8DTN - chains A and B of the 8 polymer chains in the assembly; structure by X-ray diffraction, 2.20 A resolution.

== Chain A ==
Name: Nanobody 6101
From: Lama glama
Notes: antibody fragment or engineered binder
Chain sequence (117 residues; each row starts with the number of its first residue):
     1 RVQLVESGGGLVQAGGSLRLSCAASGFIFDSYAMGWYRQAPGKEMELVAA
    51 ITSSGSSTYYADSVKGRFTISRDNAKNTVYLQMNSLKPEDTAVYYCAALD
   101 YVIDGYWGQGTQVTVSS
Modified residues: Mse34 (selenomethionine); Mse45 (selenomethionine); Mse83 (selenomethionine)
Small-molecule neighbours: Mg2+ (MG): F27, Y32, Y101
Reported in the primary citation:
  - mutagenesis - M45D: increased binding to B-cell lymphoma/leukemia 11A (chain B)

== Chain B ==
Name: B-cell lymphoma/leukemia 11A
From: Homo sapiens
Reference sequence: Q9H165 (BC11A_HUMAN); residues 797-826 here = UniProt positions 797-826
Chain sequence (30 residues; row label = number of the first residue in the row):
   797 KDVYKCEICKMPFSVYSTLEKHMKKWHSDR
Unresolved in the structure: 797
Modified residues: Mse807 (selenomethionine; parent Met); Mse819 (selenomethionine; parent Met)
Metal / ion sites: Zn2+: C802, C805, H818, H823
UniProt features mapped onto this chain:
  - zinc finger: Y800 to H823 (C2H2-type 6)
  - binding site (Zn(2+)): C802, C805, H818, H823

== Interface between chain A and chain B ==
Residue-residue contacts (35; chain A residue first):
  S31(A) - S824(B)  hydrogen bond (backbone-side chain)
  Y32(A) - S824(B)
  Y32(A) - D825(B)  hydrogen bond
  A33(A) - W822(B)
  Y37(A) - C805(B)  hydrogen bond (side chain-backbone)
  E44(A) - K801(B)  salt bridge
  Mse45(A) - K806(B)
  L47(A) - Mse807(B)  hydrophobic
  A50(A) - Mse807(B)  hydrophobic
  A50(A) - W822(B)
  I51(A) - W822(B)
  T52(A) - K821(B)
  T52(A) - W822(B)
  S57(A) - K821(B)
  S57(A) - W822(B)
  T58(A) - W822(B)
  Y59(A) - Mse807(B)  hydrophobic
  Y59(A) - P808(B)
  Y59(A) - W822(B)
  L99(A) - I804(B)
  L99(A) - C805(B)  hydrophobic
  L99(A) - W822(B)  hydrophobic
  L99(A) - H823(B)
  D100(A) - I804(B)
  D100(A) - H823(B)  salt bridge
  D100(A) - S824(B)  hydrogen bond (side chain-backbone)
  D100(A) - D825(B)  hydrogen bond (side chain-backbone)
  D100(A) - R826(B)  hydrogen bond (backbone-side chain)
  Y101(A) - D825(B)  hydrogen bond
  Y101(A) - R826(B)
  V102(A) - I804(B)
  V102(A) - K806(B)
  I103(A) - E803(B)
  I103(A) - I804(B)  hydrogen bond (backbone-backbone)
  I103(A) - R826(B)
Interface residues without a listed pair, chain A (20 interface residues in all): S53, W107
From the paper, about this interface:
  - residue pairs: S31(A)-S824(B), Y32(A)-D825(B) (hydrogen bond), Y37(A)-C805(B) (backbone contact), E44(A)-K801(B), S57(A)-K821(B), D100(A)-R826(B), Y101(A)-D825(B) (hydrogen bond), I103(A)-I804(B) (hydrophobic contact)
  - epitope / paratope residues, chain A: S31(A), Y32(A), Y37(A), E44(A), S57(A), D100(A), Y101(A), I103(A)
  - epitope / paratope residues, chain B: K801(B), I804(B), C805(B), K821(B), S824(B), D825(B), R826(B)

== Overview ==
20 residues of chain A and 13 residues of chain B are in contact, with 8 hydrogen bonds and 2 salt bridges.
Polar contacts include E44(A)-K801(B), D100(A)-H823(B) and S31(A)-S824(B). The authors report contacts between
S31(A) and S824(B), E44(A) and K801(B) and S57(A) and K821(B) among others; hydrogen bonds between Y32(A) and
D825(B) and Y101(A) and D825(B); a backbone contact between Y37(A) and C805(B). The paper reports that M45D of
chain A increases binding to B-cell lymphoma/leukemia 11A (chain B); epitope/paratope residues S31(A), Y32(A)
and K801(B) among others.
Here chain A is Nanobody 6101 (Lama glama) and chain B is B-cell lymphoma/leukemia 11A (Homo sapiens). Entry
8DTN (The complex of nanobody 6101 with BCL11A ZF6) was determined by X-ray diffraction together with 8DTU
from the same study.
